7VV3 - chains A and S of the 5 polymer chains in the assembly; structure by electron microscopy, 2.97 A resolution.

[Chain A]
Molecule: Guanine nucleotide-binding protein G(i) subunit alpha-1
Organism: Homo sapiens
Reference sequence: P63096 (GNAI1_HUMAN); residue numbers follow UniProt; this construct covers 1-354
Chain sequence (354 residues; numbered 1 to 354; the number before each row is that of its first residue):
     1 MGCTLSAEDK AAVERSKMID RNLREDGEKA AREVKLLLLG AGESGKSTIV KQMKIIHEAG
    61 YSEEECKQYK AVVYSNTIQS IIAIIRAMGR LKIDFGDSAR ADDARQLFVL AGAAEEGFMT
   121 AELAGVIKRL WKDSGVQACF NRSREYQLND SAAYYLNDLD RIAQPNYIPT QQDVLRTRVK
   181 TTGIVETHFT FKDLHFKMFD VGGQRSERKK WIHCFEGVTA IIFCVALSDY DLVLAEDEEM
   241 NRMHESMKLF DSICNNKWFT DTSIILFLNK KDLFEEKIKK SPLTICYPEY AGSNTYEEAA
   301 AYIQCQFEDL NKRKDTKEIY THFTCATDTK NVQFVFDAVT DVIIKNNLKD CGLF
Disordered / not traced: 1-3, 56-181, 234-240
Swiss-Prot annotation at these positions:
  - region: Lys35 to Thr48 (G1 motif), Asp173 to Thr181 (G2 motif), Phe196 to Arg205 (G3 motif), Ile265 to Asp272 (G4 motif), Thr324 to Thr329 (G5 motif)
  - binding site (GTP): Glu43 to Thr48, Ser151, Leu175 to Thr181, Asp200 to Gln204, Asn269 to Asp272, Ala326
  - binding site (Mg(2+)): Ser47, Thr181
  - modified residue: Arg178 (ADP-ribosylarginine), Gln204 (Deamidated glutamine), Cys351 (ADP-ribosylcysteine)
  - lipidation: Gly2 (N-myristoyl glycine), Cys3 (S-palmitoyl cysteine)

[Chain S]
Molecule: scFv
Organism: Homo sapiens
Notes: antibody fragment or engineered binder
Chain sequence (285 residues; each row starts with the number of its first residue; note: 1 number in that range is skipped by the numbering (no residue carries it; nothing is unmodelled there); a row labelled like 120A-120N holds insertion residues (120A, then the next letters in order); numbers below 1 keep their minus sign (Met-36 is residue -36)):
   -36 MLLVNQSHQG FNKEHTSKMV SAIVLYVLLA AAAHSAFAVQ LVESGGGLVQ PGGSRKLSCS
    24 ASGFAFSSFG MHWVRQAPEK GLEWVAYISS GSGTIYYADT VKGRFTISRD DPKNTLFLQM
    84 TSLRSEDTAM YYCVRSIYYY GSSPFDFWGQ GTTLTVS
120A-120N AGGGGSGGGGSGGG
   122 GSADIVMTQA TSSVPVTPGE SVSISCRSSK SLLHSNGNTY LYWFLQRPGQ SPQLLIYRMS
   182 NLASGVPDRF SGSGSGTAFT LTISRLEAED VGVYYCMQHL EYPLTFGAGT KLEL
Disordered / not traced: -36 to 1, 120A-120N, 122-123
Disulfides: Cys22-Cys96, Cys147-Cys217

[Chain A / chain S interface]
Contacting residue pairs - 22 pairs, chain A then chain S:
  Thr4(A) - His155(S)
  Leu5(A) - His155(S)
  Ser6(A) - His155(S)
  Ser6(A) - Tyr161(S)  hydrogen bond
  Ala7(A) - His220(S)
  Ala7(A) - Leu221(S)
  Ala7(A) - Tyr223(S)  hydrophobic
  Glu8(A) - Tyr101(S)
  Glu8(A) - Tyr161(S)
  Glu8(A) - Tyr163(S)  hydrogen bond
  Glu8(A) - Arg179(S)  salt bridge
  Glu8(A) - His220(S)  salt bridge
  Asp9(A) - Asn157(S)  hydrogen bond
  Ala11(A) - Tyr101(S)  hydrophobic
  Ala12(A) - Tyr101(S)
  Glu14(A) - Ser52(S)
  Glu14(A) - Ser53(S)
  Arg15(A) - Ile100(S)
  Arg15(A) - Tyr101(S)
  Arg15(A) - Tyr102(S)
  Met18(A) - Ser53(S)
  Met18(A) - Gly54(S)
Interface residues without a listed pair, chain S (17 interface residues in all): Ser31, Tyr50, Pro107

[In short]
11 residues of chain A and 17 residues of chain S are in contact, with 3 hydrogen bonds and 2 salt bridges.
Among the polar pairs are Glu8(A)-Arg179(S), Glu8(A)-His220(S) and Ser6(A)-Tyr161(S). From UniProt: 24
GTP-binding residues and Mg2+-binding residues Ser47(A) and Thr181(A) on chain A.
Chain A is Guanine nucleotide-binding protein G(i) subunit alpha-1 and chain S is scFv, both from Homo
sapiens; the structure, Cryo-EM structure of pseudoallergen receptor MRGPRX2 complex with linear
cortistatin-14, was determined by electron microscopy (same publication as 7VDH, 7VDL, 7VDM, 7VUY, 7VUZ, 7VV0,
7VV4 and 7VV5).
